PDB entry 8EAT | electron microscopy, 3.10 A resolution | chains b and d of the 15 polymer chains in the assembly

[Chain b]
Name: V0 assembly protein 1
Organism: Saccharomyces cerevisiae
Reference sequence: P53262 (VOA1_YEAST); residue numbers follow UniProt; this construct covers 1-265
Amino-acid sequence (265 residues; each row starts with the number of its first residue):
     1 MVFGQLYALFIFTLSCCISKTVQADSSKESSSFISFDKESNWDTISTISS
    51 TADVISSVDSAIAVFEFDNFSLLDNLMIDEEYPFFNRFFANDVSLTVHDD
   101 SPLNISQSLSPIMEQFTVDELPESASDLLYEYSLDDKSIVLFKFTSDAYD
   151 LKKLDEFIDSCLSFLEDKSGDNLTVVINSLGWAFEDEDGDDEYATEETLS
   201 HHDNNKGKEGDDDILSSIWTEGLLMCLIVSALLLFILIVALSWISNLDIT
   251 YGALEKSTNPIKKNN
Disordered / not traced: 1-211, 258-265
Curated features (UniProtKB/Swiss-Prot):
  - motif: Lys262 to Asn265 (ER retention motif)
  - glycosylation (N-linked (GlcNAc...) asparagine): Asn69, Asn104, Asn172

[Chain d]
Name: V-type proton ATPase subunit d
Organism: Saccharomyces cerevisiae
Reference sequence: P32366 (VA0D_YEAST); residue numbers follow UniProt; this construct covers 1-345
Amino-acid sequence (345 residues; numbered 1 to 345; the number before each row is that of its first residue):
     1 MEGVYFNIDNGFIEGVVRGYRNGLLSNNQYINLTQCDTLEDLKLQLSSTD
    51 YGNFLSSVSSESLTTSLIQEYASSKLYHEFNYIRDQSSGSTRKFMDYITY
   101 GYMIDNVALMITGTIHDRDKGEILQRCHPLGWFDTLPTLSVATDLESLYE
   151 TVLVDTPLAPYFKNCFDTAEELDDMNIEIIRNKLYKAYLEDFYNFVTEEI
   201 PEPAKECMQTLLGFEADRRSINIALNSLQSSDIDPDLKSDLLPNIGKLYP
   251 LATFHLAQAQDFEGVRAALANVYEYRGFLETGNLEDHFYQLEMELCRDAF
   301 TQQFAISTVWAWMKSKEQEVRNITWIAECIAQNQRERINNYISVY
Disordered / not traced: 164-170
Curated features (UniProtKB/Swiss-Prot):
  - modified residue: Met1 (N-acetylmethionine)

[How chain b and chain d interact]
Pairs across the interface - 15 pairs, chain b then chain d:
  Trp243(b) - Tyr5(d)  hydrophobic
  Trp243(b) - Ile8(d)  hydrophobic
  Asp248(b) - Ser88(d)
  Asp248(b) - Gly89(d)
  Ile249(b) - Ser88(d)
  Thr250(b) - Asp85(d)
  Thr250(b) - Gln86(d)
  Thr250(b) - Ser87(d)
  Thr250(b) - Ser88(d)
  Tyr251(b) - Asp85(d)
  Tyr251(b) - Ser87(d)
  Tyr251(b) - Arg92(d)  hydrogen bond (backbone-side chain)
  Gly252(b) - Asp85(d)
  Gly252(b) - Arg92(d)
  Ala253(b) - Asp85(d)
Other interface residues (no listed pair), chain b (9 interface residues in all): Asn246, Lys256
Other interface residues (no listed pair), chain d (10 interface residues in all): Asp9, Arg84

[Overview]
9 residues of chain b face 10 of chain d across their interface; the contacts include 1 hydrogen bond. The
hydrogen-bonded pair is Tyr251(b)-Arg92(d).
Here chain b is V0 assembly protein 1 and chain d is V-type proton ATPase subunit d, both from Saccharomyces
cerevisiae. Entry 8EAT (Yeast VO missing subunits a, e, and f in complex with Vma12-22p) was determined by
electron microscopy together with 8EAS and 8EAV from the same study.
